Entry 7ABT (X-ray diffraction, 1.31 A resolution); this record covers chains A and B.

Chain A:
Name: Peptidyl-prolyl cis-trans isomerase A
From: Homo sapiens
Notes: EC 5.2.1.8
Reference sequence: P62937 (PPIA_HUMAN); numbering as in UniProt (aligned over 2-164)
Sequence (163 residues; numbered 2 to 164; the number before each row is that of its first residue):
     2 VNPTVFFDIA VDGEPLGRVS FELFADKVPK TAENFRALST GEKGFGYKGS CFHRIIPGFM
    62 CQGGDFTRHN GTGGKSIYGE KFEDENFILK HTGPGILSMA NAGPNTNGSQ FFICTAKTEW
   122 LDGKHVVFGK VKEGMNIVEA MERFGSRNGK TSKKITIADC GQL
Curated features (UniProtKB/Swiss-Prot):
  - modified residue: Val-2 (N-acetylvaline), Lys-28 (N6-acetyllysine), Lys-44 (N6-acetyllysine), Lys-76 (N6-acetyllysine), Ser-77 (Phosphoserine), Lys-82 (N6-acetyllysine), Thr-93 (Phosphothreonine), Lys-125 (N6-acetyllysine), Lys-131 (N6-acetyllysine), Lys-133 (N6-acetyllysine)
  - glycosylation: Asn-108 (N-linked (GlcNAc...) asparagine)
  - cross-link (Glycyl lysine isopeptide (Lys-Gly)): Lys-28 (interchain with G-Cter in SUMO2), Lys-82 (interchain with G-Cter in SUMO2)
  - mutagenesis: Arg-55 (R55A: Loss of peptidyl-prolyl cis-trans isomerase activity. No loss of its interaction with BSG/CD147 or its ability to induce leukocyte chemotaxis. No effect on its interaction with MAP3K5/ASK1 ...), Phe-60 (F60A: Loss of ability to stimulate MAPK/ERK phosphorylation), Arg-69 (R69A: No effect on peptidyl-prolyl cis-trans isomerase activity. Reduced interaction with BSG/CD147 and ability to induce leukocyte chemotaxis), His-70 (H70A: No effect on peptidyl-prolyl cis-trans isomerase activity. Reduced interaction with BSG/CD147 and ability to induce leukocyte chemotaxis), Thr-107 (T107A: No effect on peptidyl-prolyl cis-trans isomerase activity. Reduced interaction with BSG/CD147 and ability to induce leukocyte chemotaxis), Phe-113 (F113A: Reduced ability to stimulate MAPK/ERK phosphorylation), Trp-121 (W121A: 200-fold decrease of sensitivity to CsA. Reduced ability to stimulate MAPK/ERK phosphorylation; W121E: Loss of peptidyl-prolyl cis-trans isomerase activity ...), Lys-125 (K125Q: Acetylation-mimetic mutant; no effect on its interaction with TARDBP; K125R: Loss of acetylation and interaction with TARDBP), His-126 (H126A: Loss of peptidyl-prolyl cis-trans isomerase activity and interaction with HCV NS5A. Loss of ability to stimulate MAPK/ERK phosphorylation)
From the paper describing this entry:
  - catalytic residues: Arg-55 (citing earlier work)

Chain B:
Name: Pro-arg-pro-arg-pro-arg-pro-arg
Sequence (8 residues; each row starts with the number of its first residue):
     1 PRPRPRPR

Interface between chain A and chain B:
Pairs across the interface - 21 pairs, chain A then chain B:
  Arg-55(A) with Pro-3(B), hydrogen bond (side chain-backbone); Arg-4(B); Pro-5(B), hydrogen bond (side chain-backbone); Arg-6(B)
  Phe-60(A) with Pro-5(B); Arg-6(B); Pro-7(B)
  Gln-63(A) with Arg-4(B); Pro-5(B)
  Ala-101(A) with Arg-4(B)
  Asn-102(A) with Arg-4(B), hydrogen bond
  Gly-104(A) with Arg-4(B)
  Phe-113(A) with Pro-5(B), hydrophobic
  Trp-121(A) with Arg-6(B), hydrogen bond (side chain-backbone); Pro-7(B); Arg-8(B)
  Leu-122(A) with Pro-5(B), hydrophobic; Arg-6(B)
  Lys-125(A) with Arg-4(B)
  His-126(A) with Arg-4(B); Pro-5(B)
Interface residues without a listed pair, chain A (13 interface residues in all): Met-61, Ala-103
Interface features reported in the paper:
  - interface residues, chain A: Arg-55(A), Asn-102(A), Trp-121(A)

Overview:
13 residues of chain A face 6 of chain B across their interface, with 4 hydrogen bonds. Polar pairs include
Arg-55(A)/Pro-3(B), Arg-55(A)/Pro-5(B) and Asn-102(A)/Arg-4(B). Curated annotation (UniProt) lists 9
mutagenesis sites on chain A. From the paper: the catalytic residue Arg-55(A); interface residues Arg-55(A),
Asn-102(A) and Trp-121(A).
Chain A is Peptidyl-prolyl cis-trans isomerase A (Homo sapiens) and chain B is
Pro-arg-pro-arg-pro-arg-pro-arg; the structure, Structure of PPIA in complex with PR dipeptide repeat, was
determined by X-ray diffraction.
